PDB entry 1A96 | X-ray diffraction, 2.00 A resolution | chains A and B of the 4 polymer chains in the assembly

# Chain A (and B)
Protein: Xanthine-guanine phosphoribosyltransferase
From: Escherichia coli
Notes: EC 2.4.2.22; chain B of this document is another copy of the same molecule, construct and numbering; everything in this record applies to it too
UniProt: P0A9M5 (XGPT_ECOLI); numbering as in UniProt (aligned over 1-152)
Amino-acid sequence (152 residues; row label = number of the first residue in the row):
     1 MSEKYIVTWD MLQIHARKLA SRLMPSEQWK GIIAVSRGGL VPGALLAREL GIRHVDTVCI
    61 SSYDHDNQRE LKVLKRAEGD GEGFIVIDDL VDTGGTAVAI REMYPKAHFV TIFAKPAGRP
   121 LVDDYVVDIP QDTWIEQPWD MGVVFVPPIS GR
Unresolved in the structure: 1-2, 64-66, 151-152 (chain B: 1-2)
Ligand contacts: boric acid (BO3): Val-35, Ser-36, Arg-37, Gly-38, Gly-39, Asp-88, Asp-89, Thr-96
UniProt features mapped onto this chain:
  - binding site (5-phospho-alpha-D-ribose 1-diphosphate): Arg-37, Gly-38, Arg-69, Asp-88 to Thr-96
  - binding site (GMP): Arg-69, Asp-92 to Thr-96, Trp-134, Ile-135
  - binding site (Mg(2+)): Asp-89
  - binding site (guanine): Asp-92, Ile-135
  - binding site (xanthine): Asp-92, Ile-135
  - mutagenesis: Cys-59 (C59A: No effect on catalytic activity; increased stability), His-65 to Glu-70 (No effect on affinity for xanthine and guanine substrates. However, the catalytic activity is highly reduced (200-fold when guanine is used as substrate) and the inhibition by GMP is also affected)

# Interface between chain A and chain B
Contacting residue pairs - 61 pairs, chain A then chain B:
  Trp-9(A) / Trp-9(B)  hydrophobic
  Trp-9(A) / Gln-13(B)  hydrogen bond
  Trp-9(A) / Leu-45(B)  hydrophobic
  Asp-10(A) / Trp-9(B)
  Asp-10(A) / Val-143(B)
  Gln-13(A) / Trp-9(B)  hydrogen bond
  Gln-13(A) / Pro-138(B)  hydrogen bond (side chain-backbone)
  Gln-13(A) / Trp-139(B)
  Gln-13(A) / Met-141(B)  hydrogen bond (side chain-backbone)
  Arg-17(A) / Trp-139(B)
  Arg-17(A) / Met-141(B)  hydrogen bond (side chain-backbone)
  Arg-17(A) / Gly-142(B)
  Ser-36(A) / Arg-53(B)  hydrogen bond (side chain-backbone)
  Ser-36(A) / Val-55(B)
  Arg-37(A) / Ala-47(B)  hydrogen bond (side chain-backbone)
  Arg-37(A) / Gly-51(B)
  Arg-37(A) / Ile-52(B)
  Arg-37(A) / Arg-53(B)
  Leu-40(A) / Ala-44(B)  hydrophobic
  Leu-40(A) / Val-55(B)  hydrophobic
  Val-41(A) / Ala-44(B)  hydrophobic
  Ala-44(A) / Leu-40(B)  hydrophobic
  Ala-44(A) / Val-41(B)  hydrophobic
  Leu-45(A) / Trp-9(B)  hydrophobic
  Leu-45(A) / Trp-139(B)  hydrophobic
  Ala-47(A) / Arg-37(B)  hydrogen bond (backbone-side chain)
  Arg-48(A) / Arg-37(B)
  Arg-48(A) / Trp-139(B)  hydrogen bond (side chain-backbone)
  Arg-48(A) / Asp-140(B)  salt bridge
  Gly-51(A) / Arg-37(B)
  Ile-52(A) / Arg-37(B)
  Arg-53(A) / Ser-36(B)  hydrogen bond (backbone-side chain)
  Arg-53(A) / Arg-37(B)
  Arg-53(A) / Cys-59(B)  hydrogen bond (backbone-side chain)
  Arg-53(A) / Ile-60(B)
  Arg-53(A) / Ser-62(B)
  Val-55(A) / Ser-36(B)
  Val-55(A) / Leu-40(B)  hydrophobic
  Val-55(A) / Thr-57(B)  hydrogen bond (backbone-side chain)
  Val-55(A) / Cys-59(B)  hydrogen bond (backbone-side chain)
  Asp-56(A) / Asp-56(B)
  Asp-56(A) / Thr-57(B)
  Asp-56(A) / Lys-75(B)  salt bridge
  Thr-57(A) / Val-55(B)  hydrogen bond (side chain-backbone)
  Thr-57(A) / Asp-56(B)
  Thr-57(A) / Thr-57(B)
  Cys-59(A) / Arg-53(B)  hydrogen bond (side chain-backbone)
  Cys-59(A) / Val-55(B)  hydrogen bond (side chain-backbone)
  Leu-74(A) / Arg-53(B)
  Lys-75(A) / His-54(B)
  Lys-75(A) / Asp-56(B)  salt bridge
  Lys-75(A) / Lys-75(B)
  Pro-138(A) / Gln-13(B)  hydrogen bond (backbone-side chain)
  Trp-139(A) / Gln-13(B)
  Trp-139(A) / Arg-17(B)  hydrogen bond (backbone-side chain)
  Trp-139(A) / Arg-48(B)  hydrogen bond (backbone-side chain)
  Asp-140(A) / Arg-48(B)  salt bridge
  Met-141(A) / Gln-13(B)  hydrogen bond (backbone-side chain)
  Met-141(A) / Arg-17(B)  hydrogen bond (backbone-side chain)
  Gly-142(A) / Arg-17(B)
  Val-143(A) / Asp-10(B)
Other interface residues (no listed pair), chain A (29 interface residues in all): Glu-49, His-54
Other interface residues (no listed pair), chain B (32 interface residues in all): Glu-49, Ser-61, Leu-74

# In short
The interface between chain A and chain B involves 29 residues on one side and 32 on the other, with 21
hydrogen bonds and 4 salt bridges. Polar contacts include Arg-48(A)/Asp-140(B), Asp-56(A)/Lys-75(B) and
Trp-9(A)/Gln-13(B). Ligands of chain A: boric acid.
Both chains are Xanthine-guanine phosphoribosyltransferase (Escherichia coli). Entry 1A96 (Xprtase from E.
coli with bound cprpp and xanthine) was determined by X-ray diffraction, deposited together with 1A95, 1A97
and 1A98.
